Entry 1K3Z (X-ray diffraction, 2.50 A resolution); this record covers chains A and B of the 3 polymer chains in the assembly.

Chain A (and B):
Name: Transcription factor p65
From: Mus musculus
Notes: fragment: p65 dimerization domain; chain B of this document is another copy of the same molecule, construct and numbering; everything in this record applies to it too
UniProt: Q04207 (TF65_MOUSE); residues 191-326 here = UniProt positions 191-326
Sequence (136 residues; numbered 191 to 326; the number before each row is that of its first residue):
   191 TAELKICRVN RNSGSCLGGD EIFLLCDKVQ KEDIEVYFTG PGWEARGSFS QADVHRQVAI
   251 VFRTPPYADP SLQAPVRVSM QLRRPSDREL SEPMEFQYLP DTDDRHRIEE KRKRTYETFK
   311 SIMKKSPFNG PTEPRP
Unresolved in the structure: 321-326 (chain B: 309-326)
UniProt features mapped onto this chain:
  - motif: K301 to R304 (Nuclear localization signal)
  - modified residue: K218 (N6-acetyllysine), K221 (N6-acetyllysine), T254 (Phosphothreonine), S276 (Phosphoserine), S281 (Phosphoserine), K310 (N6-acetyllysine), S311 (Phosphoserine)
  - mutagenesis: S281 (S281A/E: Abolishes DNA-binding and transcriptional activity), K310 (K310R: Abolishes monomethylation by SETD6 and interaction with EHMT1)

How chain A and chain B interact:
Contacting residue pairs (32; chain A residue first):
  C197(A) with H245(B)
  R198(A) with E211(B), salt bridge; F213(B); D243(B), salt bridge; V251(B); R253(B)
  V199(A) with F213(B)
  N200(A) with N200(B), hydrogen bond; F213(B)
  E211(A) with R198(B), salt bridge
  F213(A) with R198(B); V199(B); N200(B); F213(B), hydrophobic; L215(B), hydrophobic
  L215(A) with F213(B), hydrophobic; H245(B); V251(B), hydrophobic
  C216(A) with H245(B), hydrogen bond (backbone-side chain)
  D217(A) with R246(B), salt bridge
  K218(A) with R246(B)
  H245(A) with L215(B); C216(B), hydrogen bond (side chain-backbone); V248(B), hydrogen bond (side chain-backbone)
  R246(A) with D217(B), salt bridge; K218(B); V248(B)
  V248(A) with H245(B), hydrogen bond (backbone-side chain); R246(B); V248(B), hydrophobic
  V251(A) with R198(B)
  R253(A) with R198(B)
Also at the interface, not in a pair above, chain A (16 interface residues in all): A249
Also at the interface, not in a pair above, chain B (17 interface residues in all): C197, A249

Summary:
16 residues of chain A and 17 residues of chain B are in contact; the contacts include 5 hydrogen bonds and 5
salt bridges. Polar contacts include R198(A)-E211(B), R198(A)-D243(B) and D217(A)-R246(B). From UniProt: 2
mutagenesis sites on chain A.
Chain A and chain B are both Transcription factor p65 (Mus musculus); the structure, X-ray crystal structure
of the IkBb/NF-kB p65 homodimer complex, was determined by X-ray diffraction (same publication as 1OY3).
